Entry 4X4B (X-ray diffraction, 2.80 A resolution); this record covers chains C and E of the 6 polymer chains in the assembly.

== Chain C ==
Molecule: Regulatory protein
Source organism: Enterobacter sp. RFL1396
Reference sequence: Q8GGH0 (Q8GGH0_9ENTR); residue numbers follow UniProt; this construct covers 1-79
Amino-acid sequence (82 residues; row label = number of the first residue in the row; numbers below 1 keep their minus sign (Gly-2 is residue -2)):
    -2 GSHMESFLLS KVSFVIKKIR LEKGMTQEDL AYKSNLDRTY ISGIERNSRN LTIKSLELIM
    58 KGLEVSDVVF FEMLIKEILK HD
Not modelled in the structure: -2 to 1, 79
Differences from the reference sequence: expression tag (-2 to 0)

== Chain E ==
Molecule: 35-nt DNA strand
Notes: fragment: Operator DNA
Sequence (35 nucleotides; numbered 1 to 35; the number before each row is that of its first residue):
     1 ATGTGACTTA TAGTCCGTGT GATTATAGTC AACAT

== Interface between chain C and chain E ==
Contacting residue pairs (11):
  Arg17(C) with DG17(E), salt bridge to the phosphate
  Thr23(C) with DC16(E), phosphate contact; DG17(E), phosphate contact
  Gln24(C) with DG17(E), hydrogen bond to the phosphate; DT18(E), hydrogen bond to the phosphate
  Thr36(C) with DG19(E), base contact; DT20(E), base contact
  Ser39(C) with DT18(E), hydrogen bond to the phosphate
  Arg43(C) with DT18(E), sugar contact; DG19(E), salt bridge to the phosphate
  Thr49(C) with DA27(E), sugar contact
Interface residues without a listed pair, chain C (9 interface residues in all): Lys14, Lys51

== In short ==
Chain C and chain E form an interface of 9 and 6 residues respectively; the contacts include 3 hydrogen bonds
and 2 salt bridges. Polar contacts include Gln24(C)-DG17(E), Gln24(C)-DT18(E) and Ser39(C)-DT18(E).
Here chain C is Regulatory protein (Enterobacter sp. RFL1396) and chain E is a 35-nt DNA strand. Entry 4X4B
(RADIATION DAMAGE TO THE NUCLEOPROTEIN COMPLEX C.Esp1396I: DOSE (DWD) 2.1 MGy) was determined by X-ray
diffraction, deposited together with 4X4C, 4X4D, 4X4E, 4X4F, 4X4G, 4X4H and 4X4I.
